Entry 6JUM (X-ray diffraction, 1.78 A resolution); this record covers chains A and B of the 3 polymer chains in the assembly.

Chain A:
Molecule: DNA polymerase IV
Source organism: Mycobacterium smegmatis (strain ATCC 700084 / mc(2)155)
Notes: EC 2.7.7.7
UniProtKB: A0QR77 (A0QR77_MYCS2); numbering as in UniProt (aligned over 1-347)
Chain sequence (347 residues; each row starts with the number of its first residue):
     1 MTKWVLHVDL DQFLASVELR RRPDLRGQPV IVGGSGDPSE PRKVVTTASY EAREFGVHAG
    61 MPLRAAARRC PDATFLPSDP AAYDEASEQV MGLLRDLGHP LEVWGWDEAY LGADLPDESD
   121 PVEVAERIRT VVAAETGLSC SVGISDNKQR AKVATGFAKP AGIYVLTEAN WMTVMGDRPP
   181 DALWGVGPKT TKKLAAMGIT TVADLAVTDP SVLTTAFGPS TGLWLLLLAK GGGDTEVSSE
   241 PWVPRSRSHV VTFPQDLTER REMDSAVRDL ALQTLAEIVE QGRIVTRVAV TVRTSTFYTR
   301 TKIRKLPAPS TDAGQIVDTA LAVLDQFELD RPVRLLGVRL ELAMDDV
Construct notes: engineered mutation Thr47 (Cys in A0QR77)
Ion coordination: Mg2+ site 1: Asp9, Leu10, Asp107 (together with 0KX); Mg2+ site 2: Asp9, Asp107, Glu108 (together with 0KX) (shared with 1 residue of chain C)
Ligand contacts: 0KX (2'-deoxy-5'-O-[(R)-hydroxy{[(R)-hydroxy(phosphonooxy)phosphoryl]amino}phosphoryl]cytidine): Asp9, Leu10, Asp11, Gln12, Phe13, Leu14, Thr46, Thr47, Tyr50, Arg53, Ala59, Trp106, Asp107, Lys159
Reported in the primary citation:
  - binding site for 0KX: Thr47
  - specificity-determining residues: Thr47
  - mutagenesis - L14Y: decreased catalytic activity on rCTP
  - mutagenesis - L14Y/C47T: abolished catalytic activity on ribonucleotide

Chain B:
Molecule: 18-nt DNA strand
Sequence (18 nucleotides; each row starts with the number of its first residue):
   837 TCTGGGGTCC TAGGACCC
Disordered / not traced: 837, 851-854

Interface between chain A and chain B:
Contacting residue pairs - 31 pairs, chain A then chain B:
  Pro41(A) - DT839(B)  phosphate contact
  Arg42(A) - DT839(B)  hydrogen bond to the phosphate
  Arg42(A) - DG840(B)  sugar contact
  Val44(A) - DG840(B)  base contact
  Gly60(A) - DG840(B)  base contact
  Pro62(A) - DT839(B)  sugar contact
  Arg64(A) - DC838(B)  phosphate contact
  Arg64(A) - DT839(B)  salt bridge to the phosphate
  Trp242(A) - DT844(B)  phosphate contact
  Pro244(A) - DT844(B)  phosphate contact
  Arg245(A) - DT844(B)  hydrogen bond to the phosphate
  Arg245(A) - DC845(B)  salt bridge to the phosphate
  Ser246(A) - DG843(B)  sugar contact
  Ser246(A) - DT844(B)  hydrogen bond to the phosphate
  Arg247(A) - DG843(B)  salt bridge to the phosphate
  Ser248(A) - DG842(B)  sugar contact
  Ser248(A) - DG843(B)  hydrogen bond to the phosphate
  His249(A) - DG842(B)  salt bridge to the phosphate
  Val250(A) - DG841(B)  phosphate contact
  Val250(A) - DG842(B)  hydrogen bond to the phosphate
  Val251(A) - DG841(B)  phosphate contact
  Thr252(A) - DG840(B)  sugar contact
  Thr252(A) - DG841(B)  hydrogen bond to the phosphate
  Arg293(A) - DG840(B)  salt bridge to the phosphate
  Phe297(A) - DT839(B)  base contact
  Phe297(A) - DG840(B)  phosphate contact
  Arg334(A) - DT839(B)  salt bridge to the phosphate
  Arg334(A) - DG840(B)  salt bridge to the phosphate
  Leu335(A) - DG841(B)  phosphate contact
  Arg339(A) - DG843(B)  base contact
  Arg339(A) - DT844(B)  base contact
Also at the interface, not in a pair above, chain A (26 interface residues in all): Lys43, Thr46, Ala59, Thr221, Ser295
Also at the interface, not in a pair above, chain B (9 interface residues in all): DT847

Summary:
Chain A and chain B form an interface of 26 and 9 residues respectively; the contacts include 6 hydrogen bonds
and 7 salt bridges. Polar pairs include Arg42(A)-DT839(B), Arg245(A)-DT844(B) and Ser246(A)-DT844(B). Ligands
of chain A: compound 0KX. From the paper: a binding site for 0KX at Thr47(A); L14Y of chain A reduces
catalytic activity on rCTP.
Here chain A is DNA polymerase IV (Mycobacterium smegmatis (strain ATCC 700084 / mc(2)155)) and chain B is an
18-nt DNA strand. Entry 6JUM (MsDpo4-DNA complex 2) was determined by X-ray diffraction (same publication as
6JUL, 6JUN, 6JUO, 6JUP, 6JUQ, 6JUR and 6JUS).
